6VWK - chains X and a of the 13 polymer chains in the assembly; structure by electron microscopy, 3.30 A resolution.

[Chain X]
Molecule: ATP synthase subunit b
Organism: Escherichia coli
UniProt: D6IFY0 (D6IFY0_ECOLX); numbering as in UniProt (aligned over 1-156)
Chain sequence (156 residues; row label = number of the first residue in the row):
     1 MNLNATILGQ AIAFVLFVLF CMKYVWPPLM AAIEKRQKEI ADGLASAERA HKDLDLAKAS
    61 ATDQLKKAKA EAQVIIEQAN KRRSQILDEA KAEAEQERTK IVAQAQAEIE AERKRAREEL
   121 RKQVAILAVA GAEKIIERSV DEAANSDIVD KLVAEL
Disordered / not traced: 48-156

[Chain a]
Molecule: ATP synthase subunit a
Organism: Escherichia coli
UniProt: C3SL77 (C3SL77_ECOLX); residues 1-271 here = UniProt positions 1-271
Chain sequence (271 residues; numbered 1 to 271; the number before each row is that of its first residue):
     1 MASENMTPQD YIGHHLNNLQ LDLRTFSLVD PQNPPATFWT INIDSMFFSV VLGLLFLVLF
    61 RSVAKKATSG VPGKFQTAIE LVIGFVNGSV KDMYHGKSKL IAPLALTIFV WVFLMNLMDL
   121 LPIDLLPYIA EHVLGLPALR VVPSADVNVT LSMALGVFIL ILFYSIKMKG IGGFTKELTL
   181 QPFNHWAFIP VNLILEGVSL LSKPVSLGLR LFGNMYAGEL IFILIAGLLP WWSQWILNVP
   241 WAIFHILIIT LQAFIFMVLT IVYLSMASEE H
Disordered / not traced: 1-3, 270-271
Reported in the primary citation:
  - contacts within the chain: R210-Q252
  - catalytic residues: D119, N214, E219, H245

[Chain X / chain a interface]
Pairs across the interface - 67 pairs, chain X then chain a:
  M1(X) - L16(a)
  M1(X) - V147(a)
  M1(X) - Y216(a)  hydrogen bond
  N2(X) - N148(a)  hydrogen bond (backbone-side chain)
  L3(X) - F38(a)
  L3(X) - V147(a)  hydrophobic
  L3(X) - N148(a)
  L3(X) - L151(a)  hydrophobic
  N4(X) - Q20(a)
  N4(X) - F38(a)
  N4(X) - T40(a)  hydrogen bond
  N4(X) - I41(a)
  N4(X) - N42(a)  hydrogen bond
  N4(X) - N148(a)  hydrogen bond (backbone-side chain)
  A5(X) - F38(a)  hydrogen bond (backbone-backbone)
  A5(X) - W39(a)  hydrophobic
  A5(X) - I41(a)  hydrophobic
  T6(X) - I41(a)
  T6(X) - N42(a)  hydrogen bond (side chain-backbone)
  T6(X) - N148(a)
  I7(X) - N148(a)
  I7(X) - L151(a)  hydrophobic
  I7(X) - S152(a)  hydrogen bond (backbone-side chain)
  I7(X) - L155(a)  hydrophobic
  G9(X) - M46(a)
  Q10(X) - M46(a)
  Q10(X) - S49(a)  hydrogen bond
  Q10(X) - W111(a)
  Q10(X) - V149(a)
  Q10(X) - S152(a)
  A11(X) - S152(a)  hydrogen bond (backbone-side chain)
  F14(X) - L104(a)  hydrophobic
  F14(X) - W111(a)  hydrophobic
  F17(X) - V50(a)
  F17(X) - G53(a)
  F17(X) - L54(a)  hydrophobic
  F17(X) - L57(a)  hydrophobic
  F17(X) - W111(a)  hydrophobic
  V18(X) - L100(a)  hydrophobic
  V18(X) - L104(a)  hydrophobic
  V18(X) - T107(a)
  C21(X) - L57(a)  hydrophobic
  C21(X) - T107(a)
  M22(X) - L100(a)  hydrophobic
  M22(X) - P103(a)  hydrophobic
  Y24(X) - R61(a)  hydrogen bond (backbone-side chain)
  V25(X) - F60(a)  hydrophobic
  W26(X) - I83(a)  hydrophobic
  W26(X) - N87(a)
  W26(X) - A102(a)  hydrophobic
  W26(X) - L106(a)  hydrophobic
  P28(X) - R61(a)
  P28(X) - A64(a)
  L29(X) - F60(a)  hydrophobic
  L29(X) - A64(a)  hydrophobic
  L29(X) - I83(a)  hydrophobic
  M30(X) - I83(a)  hydrophobic
  M30(X) - N87(a)
  A32(X) - S69(a)  hydrogen bond (backbone-side chain)
  I33(X) - E80(a)
  I33(X) - I83(a)  hydrophobic
  K35(X) - S69(a)
  R36(X) - T68(a)  hydrogen bond (side chain-backbone)
  R36(X) - S69(a)
  R36(X) - G70(a)  hydrogen bond (side chain-backbone)
  R36(X) - P72(a)
  R36(X) - E80(a)  salt bridge
Also at the interface, not in a pair above, chain X (27 interface residues in all): A13, F20
Also at the interface, not in a pair above, chain a (47 interface residues in all): S45, F56, V63, A67, I79, V86, K99, I108, R140, M153
Interface features reported in the paper:
  - interface residues, chain a: P8(a), D10(a), N42(a), L100(a), V147(a)

[Overview]
The interface between chain X and chain a involves 27 residues on one side and 47 on the other; the contacts
include 14 hydrogen bonds and 1 salt bridge. Among the polar pairs are R36(X)-E80(a), M1(X)-Y216(a) and
N2(X)-N148(a). The paper reports catalytic residues D119(a), N214(a) and E219(a) among others; interface
residues P8(a), D10(a) and N42(a) among others.
Chain X is ATP synthase subunit b and chain a is ATP synthase subunit a, both from Escherichia coli; the
structure, E. coli ATP Synthase ADP Sub-state 3a Fo Focussed, was determined by electron microscopy, deposited
together with 6OQR, 6OQS, 6OQT, 6OQU, 6OQV, 6OQW and 3 further entries.
